Entry 8EV2 (X-ray diffraction, 2.01 A resolution); this record covers chains A and C.

Chain A:
Molecule: Estrogen receptor
From: Homo sapiens
Notes: fragment: Ligand binding domain
UniProt: P03372 (ESR1_HUMAN), isoform P03372-3; residues 298-554 here correspond to UniProt positions 125-381 (UniProt number = residue number - 173)
Amino-acid sequence (257 residues; each row starts with the number of its first residue):
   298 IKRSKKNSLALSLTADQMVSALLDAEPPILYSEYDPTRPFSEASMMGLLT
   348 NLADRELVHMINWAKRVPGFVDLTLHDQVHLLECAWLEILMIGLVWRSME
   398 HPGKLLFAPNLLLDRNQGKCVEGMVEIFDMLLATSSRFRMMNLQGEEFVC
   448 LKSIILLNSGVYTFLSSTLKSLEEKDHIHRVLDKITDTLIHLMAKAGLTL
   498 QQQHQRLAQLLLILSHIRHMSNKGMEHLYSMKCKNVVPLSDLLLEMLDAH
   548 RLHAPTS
Unresolved in the structure: 298-304, 462-471, 530, 549-554
Construct notes: engineered mutation Ser537 (Tyr364 in P03372)
Residues lining bound ligands: LYQ / WVE: Met342, Met343, Gly344, Leu346, Thr347, Leu349, Ala350, Glu353, Leu384, Leu387, Met388, Leu391, Arg394, Phe404, Val418, Met421, Ile424, His524, Leu525, Met528, Val534, Leu536
From the paper describing this entry:
  - binding site for the ligand LYQ: Met343, Thr347, Glu353, Arg394
  - conformationally variable residues (loop rearrangement): Met343, Thr347, Val533
  - contacts within the chain: Met343-Val533
  - binding site for the ligand WVE: Glu353, Arg394

Chain C:
Molecule: Nuclear receptor coactivator 2
UniProt: Q15596 (NCOA2_HUMAN); residues 566-578 here correspond to UniProt positions 686-698 (UniProt number = residue number + 120)
Amino-acid sequence (13 residues; row label = number of the first residue in the row):
   566 KHKILHRLLQDSS
Unresolved in the structure: 566-567, 577-578

Chain A / chain C interface:
Contacting residue pairs (20; chain A residue first):
  Ile358(A) - Leu570(C)  hydrophobic
  Ile358(A) - Leu573(C)  hydrophobic
  Ile358(A) - Leu574(C)  hydrophobic
  Lys362(A) - Leu573(C)  hydrogen bond (side chain-backbone)
  Lys362(A) - Leu574(C)
  Lys362(A) - Asp576(C)  hydrogen bond (side chain-backbone)
  Leu372(A) - Leu574(C)  hydrophobic
  Leu372(A) - Gln575(C)
  Gln375(A) - Leu574(C)
  Val376(A) - His571(C)
  Val376(A) - Leu574(C)  hydrophobic
  Leu379(A) - Leu574(C)  hydrophobic
  Glu380(A) - Lys568(C)  salt bridge
  Glu380(A) - Leu570(C)
  Asp538(A) - Ile569(C)
  Leu539(A) - Ile569(C)
  Glu542(A) - Lys568(C)  hydrogen bond (backbone-side chain)
  Glu542(A) - Ile569(C)  hydrogen bond (side chain-backbone)
  Glu542(A) - Leu570(C)  hydrogen bond (side chain-backbone)
  Met543(A) - Leu570(C)  hydrophobic
Also at the interface, not in a pair above, chain A (14 interface residues in all): Val355, Asn359, Phe367

Summary:
14 residues of chain A face 8 of chain C across their interface, with 5 hydrogen bonds and 1 salt bridge.
Polar contacts include Glu380(A)-Lys568(C), Lys362(A)-Leu573(C) and Lys362(A)-Asp576(C). The paper reports a
binding site for the ligand LYQ at Met343(A), Thr347(A) and Glu353(A) among others; a binding site for the
ligand WVE at Glu353(A) and Arg394(A).
Here chain A is Estrogen receptor (Homo sapiens) and chain C is Nuclear receptor coactivator 2. Entry 8EV2
(Dual Modulators) was determined by X-ray diffraction (same publication as 8EV1).
